PDB entry 6ITP | X-ray diffraction, 1.57 A resolution | chains A and B

Chain A (and B):
Protein: anti-cortisol camelid antibody
Source organism: Camelus bactrianus
Notes: antibody fragment or engineered binder; chain B of this document is another copy of the same molecule, construct and numbering; everything in this record applies to it too
Amino-acid sequence (127 residues; row label = number of the first residue in the row):
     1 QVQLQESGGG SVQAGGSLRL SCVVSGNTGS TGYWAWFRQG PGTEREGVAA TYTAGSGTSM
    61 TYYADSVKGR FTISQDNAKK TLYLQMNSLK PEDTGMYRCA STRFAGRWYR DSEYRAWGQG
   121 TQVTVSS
Not modelled in the structure: 42, 127
Small-molecule neighbours: cortisol (HCY; (11alpha,14beta)-11,17,21-trihydroxypregn-4-ene-3,20-dione): V24, T28, G29, S30, T31, G32, Y33, W34, T53, Q75, N77, K80, S101, T102, R103

How chain A and chain B interact:
Residue-residue contacts (23; chain A residue first):
  R19(A) with T43(B)
  S56(A) with Q3(B); Q5(B), hydrogen bond (backbone-side chain)
  G57(A) with Q119(B)
  T58(A) with V2(B); Q3(B); L4(B), hydrogen bond (side chain-backbone); W117(B)
  S59(A) with R98(B); R115(B); A116(B); W117(B), hydrogen bond (backbone-backbone)
  M60(A) with V2(B); R115(B); A116(B), hydrophobic
  T61(A) with R115(B), hydrogen bond (backbone-side chain)
  Y62(A) with R115(B)
  Y63(A) with S112(B)
  T72(A) with S112(B)
  S74(A) with T43(B); R45(B)
  Q75(A) with R98(B)
  Y83(A) with T43(B)
Interface residues without a listed pair, chain A (14 interface residues in all): I73
Interface residues without a listed pair, chain B (16 interface residues in all): Q39, D111, Y114, G118

In short:
14 residues of chain A face 16 of chain B across their interface, with 4 hydrogen bonds. Polar contacts
include S56(A)-Q5(B), T58(A)-L4(B) and T61(A)-R115(B). Chain A binds cortisol.
Chain A and chain B are both anti-cortisol camelid antibody (Camelus bactrianus); the structure, Crystal
structure of cortisol complexed with its nanobody at pH 3.5, was determined by X-ray diffraction, deposited
together with 6ITQ.
